6THW - chain A; structure by X-ray diffraction, 2.44 A resolution.

Chain A:
Protein: Interleukin-1 receptor-associated kinase 4
Organism: Homo sapiens
Notes: EC 2.7.11.1
Reference sequence: Q9NWZ3 (IRAK4_HUMAN), isoform Q9NWZ3-2; residues 154-460 here correspond to UniProt positions 30-336 (UniProt number = residue number - 124)
Chain sequence (308 residues; each row starts with the number of its first residue):
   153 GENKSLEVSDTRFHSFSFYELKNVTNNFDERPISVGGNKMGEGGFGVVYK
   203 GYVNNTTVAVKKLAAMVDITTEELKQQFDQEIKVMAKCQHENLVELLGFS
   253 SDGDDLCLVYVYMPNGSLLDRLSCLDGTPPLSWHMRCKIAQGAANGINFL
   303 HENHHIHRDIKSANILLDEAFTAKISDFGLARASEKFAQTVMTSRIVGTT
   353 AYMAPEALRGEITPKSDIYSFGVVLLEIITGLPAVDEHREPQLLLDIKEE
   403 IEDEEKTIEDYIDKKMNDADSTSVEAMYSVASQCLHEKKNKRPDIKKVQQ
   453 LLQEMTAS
Unresolved in the structure: 153-163, 216-221, 336-347, 459-460
Construct notes: expression tag (153)
Ligand contacts: NBK (7-fluoranyl-4-(1-methylcyclopropyl)oxy-N-[1-(1-methylpiperidin-4-yl)pyrazol-4-yl]-6-(2-methylpyrimidin-5-yl)pyrido[3,2-d]pyrimidin-2-amine): M192, G193, V200, A211, K213, E233, V246, Y262, V263, Y264, M265, P266, N267, G268, S269, D272, R273, D278, T280, L318, S328, D329

Summary:
Chain A binds compound NBK.
Chain A is Interleukin-1 receptor-associated kinase 4 (Homo sapiens); the structure, IRAK4 in complex with
inhibitor, was determined by X-ray diffraction, deposited together with 6THX, 6THZ, 6TI8 and 6TIA.
